6QII - chains G and A of the 3 polymer chains in the assembly; structure by X-ray diffraction, 2.28 A resolution.

Chain G:
Name: Coenzyme F420 hydrogenase subunit gamma
Organism: Methanosarcina barkeri MS
Notes: EC 1.12.98.1
UniProt: A0A0E3LP72 (A0A0E3LP72_METBA); residues 1-275 here = UniProt positions 1-275
Amino-acid sequence (275 residues; numbered 1 to 275; the number before each row is that of its first residue):
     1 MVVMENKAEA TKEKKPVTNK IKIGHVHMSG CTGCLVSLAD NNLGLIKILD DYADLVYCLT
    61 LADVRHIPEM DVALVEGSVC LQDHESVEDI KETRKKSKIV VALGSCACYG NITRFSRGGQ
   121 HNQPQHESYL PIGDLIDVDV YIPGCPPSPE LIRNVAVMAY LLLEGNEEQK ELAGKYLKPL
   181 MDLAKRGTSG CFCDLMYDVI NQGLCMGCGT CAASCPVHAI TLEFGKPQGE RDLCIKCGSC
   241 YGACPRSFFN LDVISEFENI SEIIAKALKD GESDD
Not modelled in the structure: 1-17, 271-275
Metal / ion sites: 4Fe-4S cluster Fe site 1: Cys31, Cys34, Cys106, Cys145; 2Fe-2S cluster Fe: Cys191, Cys193; 4Fe-4S cluster Fe site 2: Cys205, Cys208, Cys211, Cys244; 4Fe-4S cluster Fe site 3: Cys215, Cys234, Cys237, Cys240
Ligand contacts:
  - tris-hydroxymethyl-methyl-ammonium (144): Tyr57, Leu59, Arg65, His66, Ile67, Glu85, Asp89
  - 2Fe-2S cluster (FES): Cys191, Cys193, Tyr197, Arg231, Lys236
  - 4Fe-4S cluster (SF4), molecule 1: Gly30, Cys31, Thr32, Gly33, Cys34, Glu76, Gly104, Ser105, Cys106, Asn111, Gly144, Cys145, Pro146, Pro147
  - 4Fe-4S cluster (SF4), molecule 2: Cys191, Phe192, Cys215, Pro216, Val217, Ala219, Ile220, Cys234, Ile235, Lys236, Cys237, Gly238, Ser239, Cys240
  - 4Fe-4S cluster (SF4), molecule 3: Leu195, Val199, Cys205, Met206, Gly207, Cys208, Gly209, Thr210, Cys211, Leu222, Pro227, Cys244, Pro245, Arg246
  - xenon (XE), molecule 1: Ile23, Leu38, Leu45, Ile48, Leu49
  - xenon (XE), molecule 2: Leu35, Ala39, Leu61
  - xenon (XE), molecule 3: Leu38, Leu55, Leu61
  - xenon (XE), molecule 4: Leu38, Leu45, Ile48, Ala156
  - xenon (XE), molecule 5: Ile99, Val140, Val155, Ala159, Leu177
  - xenon (XE), molecule 6: Ile99, Asp139, Val140, Leu162, Met181

Chain A:
Name: Coenzyme F420 hydrogenase subunit alpha
Organism: Methanosarcina barkeri MS
Amino-acid sequence (437 residues; row label = number of the first residue in the row):
     2 TKVVEISPTT RLEGHSKLTL KVNDQGIVER GDWLSITPVR GIEKLAIGKT MEQVPKIASR
    62 VCGICPIAHT LASTEAMEAS IGCEIPTDAK LLRIILHAAN RIHSHALHNI LILPDFYIPG
   122 TEKKFNLFAN EQPARSVMAR IVRIREIAQT IAAIAGGEAI HPSNPRIGGM YHNVSPRAKQ
   182 KMADLAKECL VLVHEQMEFM LDVIRNMQNR EFVEVGGKQI PLPKKLGYHN QGVMATAPMY
   242 GSSSLDDNPT WDFTRWKETR PWDWYMGEVT IDLEDPSYPI GGTTKVGTKA NPQMESCTGV
   302 PTYDGQPVEV GPRARLATFK NFDEKGTFAQ HIARQMEYPD CCYTILNCLD NLNTSGKVLA
   362 DHIPQGDGSM GWAANEAPRG SNIHLARVKD GKVRWYDMLV PTTWNFPTCS RALTGAPWQI
   422 AEMVVRAYDP CVSCATH
Metal / ion sites: Fe ion: Glu44, Met399, His438; ni-fe reduced active center Ni: Cys63, Cys66, Cys432, Cys435; Mg2+ near Asn322 (its only coordinating residue here)
Ligand contacts:
  - tris-hydroxymethyl-methyl-ammonium (144), molecule 1: Ser8, Pro9, His16
  - tris-hydroxymethyl-methyl-ammonium (144), molecule 2: Ala318, Asn322, Phe323, Asp324
  - ni-fe reduced active center (NFU; formyl[bis(hydrocyanato-1kappaC)]ironnickel(Fe-Ni)): Cys63, Ile65, Cys66, Ala69, His70, Ala378, Pro379, Arg380, Asn383, Val401, Pro402, Thr403, Cys432, Cys435

How chain G and chain A interact:
Pairs across the interface (110; chain G residue first):
  Ser29(G) - Pro39(A)
  Gly30(G) - Ser434(A)
  Cys31(G) - Glu14(A)
  Cys31(G) - Arg61(A)
  Cys31(G) - Val62(A)
  Cys31(G) - Cys63(A)
  Cys31(G) - Gly64(A)  hydrogen bond (backbone-backbone)
  Cys31(G) - His162(A)
  Thr32(G) - Glu14(A)  hydrogen bond
  Gly33(G) - Gly64(A)
  Gly33(G) - Ile161(A)
  Val36(G) - Gly64(A)
  Val36(G) - Ile65(A)  hydrophobic
  Val36(G) - Arg146(A)
  Val36(G) - Gln150(A)
  Val36(G) - Ile161(A)  hydrophobic
  Ser37(G) - Ile161(A)
  Ala39(G) - Arg146(A)
  Asp40(G) - Arg146(A)  salt bridge
  Asp40(G) - Gln150(A)  hydrogen bond
  Asp40(G) - Ile161(A)
  Asn42(G) - Val143(A)
  Asn42(G) - Glu147(A)
  Leu43(G) - Val143(A)
  Ile46(G) - Arg136(A)
  Ile46(G) - Met139(A)  hydrophobic
  Asp50(G) - Phe129(A)
  Asp50(G) - Arg136(A)  salt bridge
  Leu59(G) - Pro9(A)  hydrophobic
  Leu59(G) - Thr11(A)
  Leu59(G) - Arg12(A)  hydrogen bond (backbone-backbone)
  Thr60(G) - Arg12(A)
  Thr60(G) - Leu13(A)
  Thr60(G) - Leu112(A)
  Leu61(G) - Arg12(A)
  Leu61(G) - Leu112(A)  hydrophobic
  Ala62(G) - Thr11(A)
  Asp63(G) - Thr11(A)  hydrogen bond
  Asp63(G) - Arg12(A)  salt bridge
  Asp63(G) - Pro280(A)
  Asp63(G) - Ile281(A)  hydrogen bond (backbone-backbone)
  Val64(G) - Ile281(A)
  Arg65(G) - Ile7(A)
  Arg65(G) - Pro9(A)  hydrogen bond (side chain-backbone)
  Arg65(G) - Thr10(A)
  Arg65(G) - Thr11(A)
  Arg65(G) - Tyr279(A)
  Arg65(G) - Pro280(A)  hydrogen bond (side chain-backbone)
  Arg65(G) - Ile281(A)  hydrogen bond (backbone-backbone)
  Arg65(G) - Glu423(A)  salt bridge
  His66(G) - Gly282(A)  hydrogen bond (side chain-backbone)
  Cys80(G) - Pro39(A)  hydrophobic
  Asp83(G) - Pro39(A)
  Glu85(G) - His16(A)  salt bridge
  Ser86(G) - Pro39(A)
  Ile112(G) - Ile58(A)
  Ile112(G) - Arg61(A)
  Thr113(G) - Arg41(A)
  Phe115(G) - Leu46(A)
  Phe115(G) - Lys50(A)
  Phe115(G) - Gln54(A)
  Ser116(G) - Arg41(A)  hydrogen bond (side chain-backbone)
  Ser116(G) - Leu46(A)
  Arg117(G) - Lys45(A)  hydrogen bond (side chain-backbone)
  Arg117(G) - Leu46(A)
  Arg117(G) - Ile48(A)  hydrogen bond (side chain-backbone)
  Arg117(G) - Lys50(A)
  Gly118(G) - Lys45(A)
  Gly119(G) - Lys45(A)
  Gln120(G) - Val40(A)
  Gln120(G) - Gly42(A)
  Gln120(G) - Ile43(A)
  Gln120(G) - Glu44(A)  hydrogen bond (side chain-backbone)
  Gln120(G) - Lys45(A)
  Gln120(G) - Thr437(A)  hydrogen bond (side chain-backbone)
  Gln120(G) - His438(A)
  His121(G) - Glu259(A)  salt bridge
  His121(G) - Cys298(A)
  Asn122(G) - Arg261(A)
  Asn122(G) - Pro262(A)
  Asn122(G) - Gln294(A)  hydrogen bond (side chain-backbone)
  Asn122(G) - Ser297(A)  hydrogen bond (side chain-backbone)
  Asn122(G) - Cys298(A)  hydrogen bond (backbone-backbone)
  Asn122(G) - Thr299(A)
  Gln123(G) - Val40(A)
  Gln123(G) - Met295(A)  hydrogen bond (side chain-backbone)
  Gln123(G) - Glu296(A)  hydrogen bond (side chain-backbone)
  Gln123(G) - Ser297(A)  hydrogen bond (side chain-backbone)
  Gln123(G) - Cys298(A)
  His126(G) - Pro39(A)
  His126(G) - Val40(A)  hydrogen bond (side chain-backbone)
  Tyr129(G) - Pro39(A)
  Tyr129(G) - Val40(A)  hydrogen bond (side chain-backbone)
  Tyr129(G) - Arg41(A)  hydrogen bond (side chain-backbone)
  Cys145(G) - Arg61(A)  hydrogen bond (backbone-side chain)
  Cys145(G) - His162(A)
  Pro146(G) - Ile161(A)
  Pro216(G) - Arg61(A)
  Pro216(G) - Ser164(A)
  Val217(G) - Lys57(A)
  Val217(G) - Arg61(A)
  His218(G) - Ser164(A)
  His218(G) - Tyr172(A)
  Asp232(G) - Thr51(A)
  Asp232(G) - Gln54(A)  hydrogen bond (backbone-side chain)
  Leu233(G) - Glu53(A)
  Leu233(G) - Gln54(A)  hydrogen bond (backbone-side chain)
  Cys234(G) - Gln54(A)  hydrogen bond (backbone-side chain)
  Ile235(G) - Ile58(A)  hydrophobic
  Ile235(G) - Arg61(A)
Interface residues without a listed pair, chain G (49 interface residues in all): His27, Asn111
Interface residues without a listed pair, chain A (67 interface residues in all): Gly15, Ile37, His104, Ile111, Asn131, Glu159, His173, Gly283, Gly300, Arg427

Summary:
The interface between chain G and chain A involves 49 residues on one side and 67 on the other; the contacts
include 28 hydrogen bonds and 6 salt bridges. Polar pairs include Asp40(G)-Arg146(A), Asp50(G)-Arg136(A) and
Asp63(G)-Arg12(A).
Here chain G is Coenzyme F420 hydrogenase subunit gamma and chain A is Coenzyme F420 hydrogenase subunit
alpha, both from Methanosarcina barkeri MS. Entry 6QII (Xenon derivatization of the F420-reducing [NiFe]
hydrogenase complex from Methanosarcina barkeri) was determined by X-ray diffraction, deposited together with
6QGR and 6QGT.
